5UHK - chains B and D of the 4 polymer chains in the assembly; structure by X-ray diffraction, 2.97 A resolution.

# Chain B (and D)
Molecule: O-GlcNAcase stalk domain
From: Homo sapiens
Notes: EC 3.2.1.169, 3.2.1.-; chain D of this document is another copy of the same molecule, construct and numbering; everything in this record applies to it too
UniProt: O60502 (OGA_HUMAN); residue numbers follow UniProt; this construct covers 544-705
Amino-acid sequence (163 residues; each row starts with the number of its first residue):
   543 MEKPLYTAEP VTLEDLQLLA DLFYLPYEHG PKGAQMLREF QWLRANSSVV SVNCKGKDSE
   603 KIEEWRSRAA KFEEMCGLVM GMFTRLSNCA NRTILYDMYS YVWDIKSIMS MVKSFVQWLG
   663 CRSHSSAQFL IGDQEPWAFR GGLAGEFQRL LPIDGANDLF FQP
Unresolved in the structure: 591-605, 665-681, 695-705 (chain D: 590-603, 664-681, 695-705)
Sequence notes: initiating methionine (543)

# How chain B and chain D interact
Contacting residue pairs (47):
  Leu564(B) with Leu685(D)
  His571(B) with Leu685(D); Glu688(D), salt bridge
  Met578(B) with Phe689(D)
  Leu579(B) with Leu685(D), hydrophobic; Phe689(D), hydrophobic; Leu692(D), hydrophobic
  Phe582(B) with Leu692(D), hydrophobic
  Gln583(B) with Leu692(D)
  Arg586(B) with Leu692(D)
  Asp646(B) with Ala686(D)
  Ile647(B) with Ala686(D)
  Ile650(B) with Ala686(D); Phe689(D), hydrophobic; Gln690(D)
  Met651(B) with Phe689(D), hydrophobic
  Val654(B) with Phe689(D), hydrophobic; Leu693(D), hydrophobic
  Phe657(B) with Leu693(D), hydrophobic; Pro694(D)
  Arg682(B) with Gln690(D)
  Leu685(B) with Leu564(D); His571(D); Gly575(D); Leu579(D), hydrophobic
  Ala686(B) with Ile647(D); Ile650(D)
  Glu688(B) with His571(D), salt bridge; Leu579(D)
  Phe689(B) with Met578(D); Leu579(D), hydrophobic; Phe582(D), hydrophobic; Ile650(D), hydrophobic; Met651(D), hydrophobic; Val654(D), hydrophobic
  Gln690(B) with Ile650(D); Arg682(D); Gly683(D); Arg691(D)
  Arg691(B) with Arg691(D), hydrogen bond (side chain-backbone); Leu693(D), hydrogen bond (side chain-backbone)
  Leu692(B) with Phe582(D), hydrophobic; Gln583(D); Arg586(D)
  Leu693(B) with Phe582(D), hydrophobic; Phe657(D), hydrophobic
  Pro694(B) with Phe657(D)
Also at the interface, not in a pair above, chain B (27 interface residues in all): Gly575, Phe614, Met653, Gly683
Also at the interface, not in a pair above, chain D (26 interface residues in all): Phe614, Met653

# Summary
The interface between chain B and chain D involves 27 residues on one side and 26 on the other; the contacts
include 2 hydrogen bonds and 2 salt bridges. Polar contacts include His571(B)-Glu688(D), Arg691(B)-Arg691(D)
and Arg691(B)-Leu693(D).
Both chains are O-GlcNAcase stalk domain (Homo sapiens). Entry 5UHK (Crystal structure of the core catalytic
domain of Human O-GlcNAcase) was determined by X-ray diffraction.
